9DTG - chains A and B; structure by electron microscopy, 3.83 A resolution.

[Chain A (and B)]
Molecule: Isoform 2 of Kelch repeat and BTB domain-containing protein 4
Source organism: Homo sapiens
Notes: chain B of this document is another copy of the same molecule, construct and numbering; everything in this record applies to it too
UniProt: Q9NVX7 (KBTB4_HUMAN), isoform Q9NVX7-2; residues -15 to 518 here correspond to UniProt positions 1-534 (UniProt number = residue number + 16)
Sequence (534 residues; each row starts with the number of its first residue; numbers below 1 keep their minus sign (Met-15 is residue -15)):
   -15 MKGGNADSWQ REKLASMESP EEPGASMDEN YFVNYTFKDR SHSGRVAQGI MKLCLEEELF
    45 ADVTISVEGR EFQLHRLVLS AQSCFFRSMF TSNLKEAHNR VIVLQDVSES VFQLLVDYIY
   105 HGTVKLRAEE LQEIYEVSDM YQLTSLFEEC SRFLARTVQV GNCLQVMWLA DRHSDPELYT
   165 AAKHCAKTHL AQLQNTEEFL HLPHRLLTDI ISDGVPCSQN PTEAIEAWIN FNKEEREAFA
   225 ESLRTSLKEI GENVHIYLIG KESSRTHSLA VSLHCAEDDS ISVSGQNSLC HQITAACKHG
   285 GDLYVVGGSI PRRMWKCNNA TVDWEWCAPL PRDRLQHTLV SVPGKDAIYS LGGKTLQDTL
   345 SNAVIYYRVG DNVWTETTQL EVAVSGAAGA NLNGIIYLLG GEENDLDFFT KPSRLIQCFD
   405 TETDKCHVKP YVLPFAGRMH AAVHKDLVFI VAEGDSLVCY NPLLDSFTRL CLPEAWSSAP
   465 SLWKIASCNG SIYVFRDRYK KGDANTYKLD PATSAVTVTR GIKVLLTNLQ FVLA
Unresolved in the structure: -15 to 6 (chain B: -15 to 6, 217)
Disulfides: Cys147-Cys169

[Interface between chain A and chain B]
Pairs across the interface - 124 pairs, chain A then chain B:
  Pro7(A) with Asp449(B); Ser450(B); Phe451(B)
  Gly8(A) with Pro418(B); Arg453(B)
  Met11(A) with Leu454(B)
  Glu13(A) with Thr452(B), hydrogen bond (backbone-side chain)
  Asn14(A) with Pro495(B); Ala496(B), hydrogen bond (side chain-backbone)
  Tyr15(A) with Phe137(B); Arg140(B); Leu431(B), hydrophobic; Asn445(B); Ser450(B), hydrogen bond; Thr452(B)
  Phe16(A) with Phe137(B); Arg140(B); His428(B); Leu431(B), hydrophobic; Pro495(B), hydrophobic
  Val17(A) with Arg111(B); Ala112(B), hydrogen bond (backbone-backbone); Phe137(B)
  Asn18(A) with Leu110(B)
  Tyr19(A) with Lys109(B); Leu110(B); Glu133(B), hydrogen bond; Phe137(B), hydrophobic; Leu448(B), hydrophobic
  Thr20(A) with Val108(B); Lys109(B)
  Phe21(A) with Thr107(B); Val108(B), hydrogen bond (backbone-backbone); Glu133(B); Leu448(B), hydrophobic
  Asp23(A) with Tyr102(B); Gly106(B); Ser129(B), hydrogen bond
  His26(A) with Leu39(B); His105(B)
  Ser27(A) with Met35(B), hydrogen bond
  Arg29(A) with Ala65(B); Gln66(B); Tyr102(B), hydrogen bond; Thr128(B); Ser129(B)
  Val30(A) with Leu39(B), hydrophobic; Val62(B), hydrophobic; Gln66(B)
  Ala31(A) with Ala31(B); Met35(B), hydrophobic
  Ile34(A) with Leu61(B); Ala65(B), hydrophobic
  Met35(A) with Val30(B), hydrophobic; Ala31(B), hydrophobic
  Leu37(A) with Ser64(B); Ala65(B); Arg71(B)
  Cys38(A) with Leu61(B), hydrophobic
  Leu39(A) with Val30(B), hydrophobic
  Leu43(A) with Arg71(B)
  Phe44(A) with Arg60(B); Leu61(B), hydrophobic; Ser64(B)
  Arg60(A) with Phe44(B)
  Leu61(A) with Ile34(B), hydrophobic; Leu37(B); Cys38(B), hydrophobic; Phe44(B), hydrophobic; Leu61(B), hydrophobic
  Ser64(A) with Leu37(B); Phe44(B)
  Ala65(A) with Arg29(B); Gly33(B)
  Gln66(A) with His26(B), hydrogen bond; Arg29(B), hydrogen bond; Val30(B)
  Tyr102(A) with His26(B); Arg29(B), hydrogen bond
  Ile103(A) with His26(B)
  His105(A) with His26(B), hydrogen bond (backbone-side chain)
  Gly106(A) with Phe21(B); Lys22(B); Asp23(B); His26(B)
  Thr107(A) with Thr20(B); Phe21(B)
  Val108(A) with Thr20(B); Phe21(B), hydrogen bond (backbone-backbone)
  Lys109(A) with Asn18(B), hydrogen bond; Tyr19(B)
  Leu110(A) with Asn18(B); Tyr19(B), hydrogen bond (backbone-backbone)
  Arg111(A) with Asn18(B)
  Ala112(A) with Val17(B), hydrophobic
  Ser129(A) with Asp23(B), hydrogen bond
  Leu130(A) with Phe21(B), hydrophobic
  Glu133(A) with Tyr19(B), hydrogen bond; Phe21(B)
  Phe137(A) with Phe16(B); Tyr19(B), hydrophobic
  Arg140(A) with Tyr15(B), hydrogen bond (side chain-backbone); Phe16(B); Tyr19(B)
  Tyr415(A) with Pro7(B)
  Leu431(A) with Tyr15(B), hydrophobic; Phe16(B), hydrophobic
  Asn445(A) with Tyr15(B); Tyr19(B)
  Leu448(A) with Tyr15(B); Tyr19(B)
  Asp449(A) with Pro7(B)
  Ser450(A) with Tyr15(B)
  Phe451(A) with Pro7(B); Gly8(B); Ala9(B), hydrogen bond (backbone-backbone)
  Thr452(A) with Glu13(B); Tyr15(B)
  Leu454(A) with Met11(B), hydrophobic
  Pro495(A) with Asn14(B), hydrogen bond (backbone-side chain); Phe16(B), hydrophobic
  Ala496(A) with Asn14(B), hydrogen bond (backbone-side chain); Phe16(B), hydrophobic
  Ser498(A) with Met11(B)
Also at the interface, not in a pair above, chain A (74 interface residues in all): Ala9, Ser10, Lys22, Gly33, Asp46, Val62, Arg71, Phe74, Thr75, Tyr104, Leu127, Thr141, His428, Phe433, Cys443, Arg453, Thr497
Also at the interface, not in a pair above, chain B (69 interface residues in all): Arg24, Leu43, Asp46, Phe74, Ile103, Leu130, Thr141, Phe433, Cys455

[In short]
74 residues of chain A face 69 of chain B across their interface, with 22 hydrogen bonds. Polar pairs include
Glu13(A)-Thr452(B), Asn14(A)-Ala496(B) and Tyr15(A)-Ser450(B).
Both chains are Isoform 2 of Kelch repeat and BTB domain-containing protein 4 (Homo sapiens). Entry 9DTG (The
cryo-EM structure of apo KBTBD4) was determined by electron microscopy (same publication as 8VOJ).
